4B5P - chains A and B; structure by X-ray diffraction, 1.60 A resolution.

[Chain A]
Name: Alpha-tubulin N-acetyltransferase
From: Homo sapiens
Notes: EC 2.3.1.108; fragment: catalytic domain, residues 1-196
UniProtKB: Q5SQI0 (ATAT_HUMAN); residue numbers follow UniProt; this construct covers 1-196
Sequence (200 residues; each row starts with the number of its first residue; numbers below 1 keep their minus sign (Gly-3 is residue -3)):
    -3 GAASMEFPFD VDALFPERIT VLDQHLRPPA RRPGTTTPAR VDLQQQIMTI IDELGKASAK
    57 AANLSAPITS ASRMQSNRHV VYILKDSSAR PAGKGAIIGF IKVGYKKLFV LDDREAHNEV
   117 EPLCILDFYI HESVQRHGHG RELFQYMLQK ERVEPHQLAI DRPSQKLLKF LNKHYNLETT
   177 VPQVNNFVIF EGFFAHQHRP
Unresolved in the structure: -3 to -2, 27-33, 88, 191-196
Differences from the reference sequence: expression tag (-3 to 0); engineered mutation Ala58 (Gln in Q5SQI0)
Residues lining bound ligands: acetyl coenzyme A (ACO): Ala57, Ala58, Ile121, Leu122, Asp123, Phe124, Tyr125, Ile126, Gln131, Arg132, His133, Gly134, His135, Gly136, Arg137, Ile156, Asp157, Arg158, Pro159, Ser160, Lys162, Leu163, Lys165, Phe166, Lys169, His170
UniProt features mapped onto this chain:
  - binding site (acetyl-CoA): Ser160 to Lys169
  - modified residue (N6-acetyllysine): Lys56, Lys146
  - mutagenesis: Ser61 (S61A: No effect on catalytic activity), Ile64 (I64A: Strong reduction in acetyltransferase activity), Arg69 (R69A: Strong reduction in acetyltransferase activity), Lys102 (K102A: Strong reduction in acetyltransferase activity), Phe105 (F105A: Reduced activity), Val106 (V106A: Reduced activity), Leu107 (L107A: Reduced activity), Asp108 (D108A: Reduced activity), Asp109 (D109A: Slight increase in activity; D109R: Marginal increase in activity), Glu111 (E111A: 2-fold increase in activity; E111R: No effect on catalytic activity), Glu115 (E115A: Reduced activity), Glu117 (E117A: Reduced activity), 5 further mutagenesis entries in UniProt

[Chain B]
Name: Alpha-tubulin N-acetyltransferase
From: Homo sapiens
Notes: EC 2.3.1.108; fragment: catalytic domain, residues 1-196
UniProtKB: Q5SQI0 (ATAT_HUMAN); numbering as in UniProt (aligned over 1-196)
Sequence (200 residues; numbered -3 to 196; the number before each row is that of its first residue; numbers below 1 keep their minus sign (Gly-3 is residue -3)):
    -3 GAASMEFPFD VDALFPERIT VLDQHLRPPA RRPGTTTPAR VDLQQQIMTI IDELGKASAK
    57 AANLSAPITS ASRMQSNRHV VYILKDSSAR PAGKAAIIGF IKVGYKKLFV LDDREAHNEV
   117 EPLCILDFYI HESVQRHGHG RELFQYMLQK ERVEPHQLAI DRPSQKLLKF LNKHYNLETT
   177 VPQVNNFVIF EGFFAHQHRP
Unresolved in the structure: -3 to -2, 27-34, 85-90
Differences from the reference sequence: expression tag (-3 to 0); engineered mutation Ala58 (Gln in Q5SQI0); conflict Ala91 (Gly in Q5SQI0)
Residues lining bound ligands: acetyl coenzyme A (ACO): Ala57, Ala58, Ile121, Leu122, Asp123, Phe124, Tyr125, Ile126, Gln131, Arg132, His133, Gly134, His135, Gly136, Arg137, Ile156, Asp157, Arg158, Pro159, Ser160, Lys162, Leu163, Lys165, Phe166, Lys169, His170
UniProt features mapped onto this chain:
  - binding site (acetyl-CoA): Ser160 to Lys169
  - modified residue (N6-acetyllysine): Lys56, Lys146
  - mutagenesis: Ser61 (S61A: No effect on catalytic activity), Ile64 (I64A: Strong reduction in acetyltransferase activity), Arg69 (R69A: Strong reduction in acetyltransferase activity), Lys102 (K102A: Strong reduction in acetyltransferase activity), Phe105 (F105A: Reduced activity), Val106 (V106A: Reduced activity), Leu107 (L107A: Reduced activity), Asp108 (D108A: Reduced activity), Asp109 (D109A: Slight increase in activity; D109R: Marginal increase in activity), Glu111 (E111A: 2-fold increase in activity; E111R: No effect on catalytic activity), Glu115 (E115A: Reduced activity), Glu117 (E117A: Reduced activity), 5 further mutagenesis entries in UniProt

[Chain A / chain B interface]
Contacting residue pairs (24; chain A residue first):
  Lys56(A) - Gln161(B)
  Lys56(A) - Lys162(B)
  Lys56(A) - Lys165(B)
  Ala57(A) - Ala57(B)
  Ala58(A) - Asn59(B)  hydrogen bond (backbone-side chain)
  Asn59(A) - Ala58(B)  hydrogen bond (side chain-backbone)
  Asn59(A) - Ser160(B)
  Asn59(A) - Gln161(B)  hydrogen bond (side chain-backbone)
  Leu60(A) - Gln161(B)
  Ser61(A) - Gln161(B)
  Glu128(A) - Glu128(B)
  Glu128(A) - Ser129(B)
  Glu128(A) - Gln131(B)
  Glu128(A) - Lys162(B)  salt bridge
  Ser129(A) - Glu128(B)
  Gln131(A) - Glu128(B)
  Ser160(A) - Asn59(B)
  Gln161(A) - Lys56(B)
  Gln161(A) - Asn59(B)  hydrogen bond (backbone-side chain)
  Gln161(A) - Leu60(B)
  Gln161(A) - Ser61(B)
  Lys162(A) - Lys56(B)
  Lys162(A) - Glu128(B)  salt bridge
  Lys165(A) - Lys56(B)

[In short]
Chain A and chain B each contribute 13 residues to their interface, with 4 hydrogen bonds and 2 salt bridges.
Polar pairs include Glu128(A)-Lys162(B), Lys162(A)-Glu128(B) and Ala58(A)-Asn59(B). Chain A binds acetyl
coenzyme A. Ligands of chain B: acetyl coenzyme A.
Here chain A is Alpha-tubulin N-acetyltransferase and chain B is Alpha-tubulin N-acetyltransferase, both from
Homo sapiens. Entry 4B5P (Crystal structure of human alpha tubulin acetyltransferase catalytic domain Q58A
variant) was determined by X-ray diffraction together with 4B5O from the same study.
